6XID - chains B and I of the 3 polymer chains in the assembly; structure by X-ray diffraction, 1.48 A resolution.

# Chain B
Molecule: Proprotein convertase subtilisin/kexin type 9
Organism: Homo sapiens
Notes: EC 3.4.21.-
UniProt: Q8NBP7 (PCSK9_HUMAN); numbering as in UniProt (aligned over 153-452)
Chain sequence (308 residues; row label = number of the first residue in the row):
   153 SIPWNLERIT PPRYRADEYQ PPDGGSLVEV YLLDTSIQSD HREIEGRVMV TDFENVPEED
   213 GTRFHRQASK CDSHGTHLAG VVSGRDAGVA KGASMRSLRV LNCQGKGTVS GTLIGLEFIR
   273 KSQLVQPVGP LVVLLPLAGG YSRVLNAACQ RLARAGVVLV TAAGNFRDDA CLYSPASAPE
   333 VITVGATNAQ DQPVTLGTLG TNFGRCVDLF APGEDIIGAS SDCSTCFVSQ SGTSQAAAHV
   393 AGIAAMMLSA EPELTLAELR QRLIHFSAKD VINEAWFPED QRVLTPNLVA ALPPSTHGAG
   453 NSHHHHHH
Disordered / not traced: 166-171, 447-460
Sequence notes: expression tag (453-460)
Cystine bridges: Cys-223/Cys-255, Cys-323/Cys-358, Cys-375/Cys-378

# Chain I
Molecule: Peptide 51
Chain sequence (11 residues; each row starts with the number of its first residue):
     1 XKAXXPTYXC A
Modified positions: ZLF (S-(1-fluoro-3,5-dimethylbenzene)-cysteine) at position 1, FTR (fluorotryptophane) at position 4, FTR (fluorotryptophane) at position 5, 3WX (2-methyl-L-proline) at position 9; Ala-3 (D-alanine; DAL)
Covalent attachments: covalent link ZLF_1/Cys-10

# Interface between chain B and chain I
Pairs across the interface (32; chain B residue first):
  Ser-153(B) / ZLF_1(I)
  Ser-153(B) / Cys-10(I)
  Ile-154(B) / ZLF_1(I)
  Pro-155(B) / Tyr-8(I)
  Pro-155(B) / Cys-10(I)
  Trp-156(B) / ZLF_1(I)
  Asp-238(B) / Tyr-8(I)  hydrogen bond (backbone-side chain)
  Ala-239(B) / Tyr-8(I)  hydrophobic
  Asp-367(B) / ZLF_1(I)
  Asp-367(B) / Lys-2(I)
  Ile-369(B) / ZLF_1(I)
  Ile-369(B) / FTR_5(I)
  Ile-369(B) / 3WX_9(I)
  Ser-372(B) / FTR_4(I)
  Asp-374(B) / FTR_4(I)
  Thr-377(B) / Pro-6(I)  hydrogen bond (side chain-backbone)
  Thr-377(B) / Thr-7(I)
  Cys-378(B) / FTR_4(I)
  Cys-378(B) / FTR_5(I)
  Cys-378(B) / Pro-6(I)
  Phe-379(B) / FTR_4(I)
  Phe-379(B) / FTR_5(I)  hydrogen bond (backbone-backbone)
  Phe-379(B) / Thr-7(I)
  Phe-379(B) / Tyr-8(I)
  Phe-379(B) / 3WX_9(I)
  Val-380(B) / Ala-3(I)
  Val-380(B) / FTR_4(I)
  Val-380(B) / FTR_5(I)
  Ser-381(B) / ZLF_1(I)
  Ser-381(B) / Lys-2(I)
  Ser-381(B) / Ala-3(I)  hydrogen bond (side chain-backbone)
  Ser-381(B) / FTR_5(I)
Also at the interface, not in a pair above, chain B (16 interface residues in all): Cys-375

# Overview
16 residues of chain B and 10 residues of chain I are in contact, with 4 hydrogen bonds. Polar contacts
include Asp-238(B)/Tyr-8(I), Thr-377(B)/Pro-6(I) and Ser-381(B)/Ala-3(I).
Here chain B is Proprotein convertase subtilisin/kexin type 9 (Homo sapiens) and chain I is Peptide 51. Entry
6XID (PCSK9(deltaCRD) in complex with cyclic peptide 51) was determined by X-ray diffraction, deposited
together with 6XIB, 6XIC, 6XIE and 6XIF.
